PDB entry 6FLQ | electron microscopy, 3.60 A resolution | chains C and F of the 9 polymer chains in the assembly

Chain C:
Protein: DNA-directed RNA polymerase subunit beta
Organism: Escherichia coli (strain K12)
Notes: EC 2.7.7.6
UniProt: P0A8V2 (RPOB_ECOLI); numbering as in UniProt (aligned over 1-1342)
Sequence (1342 residues; row label = number of the first residue in the row):
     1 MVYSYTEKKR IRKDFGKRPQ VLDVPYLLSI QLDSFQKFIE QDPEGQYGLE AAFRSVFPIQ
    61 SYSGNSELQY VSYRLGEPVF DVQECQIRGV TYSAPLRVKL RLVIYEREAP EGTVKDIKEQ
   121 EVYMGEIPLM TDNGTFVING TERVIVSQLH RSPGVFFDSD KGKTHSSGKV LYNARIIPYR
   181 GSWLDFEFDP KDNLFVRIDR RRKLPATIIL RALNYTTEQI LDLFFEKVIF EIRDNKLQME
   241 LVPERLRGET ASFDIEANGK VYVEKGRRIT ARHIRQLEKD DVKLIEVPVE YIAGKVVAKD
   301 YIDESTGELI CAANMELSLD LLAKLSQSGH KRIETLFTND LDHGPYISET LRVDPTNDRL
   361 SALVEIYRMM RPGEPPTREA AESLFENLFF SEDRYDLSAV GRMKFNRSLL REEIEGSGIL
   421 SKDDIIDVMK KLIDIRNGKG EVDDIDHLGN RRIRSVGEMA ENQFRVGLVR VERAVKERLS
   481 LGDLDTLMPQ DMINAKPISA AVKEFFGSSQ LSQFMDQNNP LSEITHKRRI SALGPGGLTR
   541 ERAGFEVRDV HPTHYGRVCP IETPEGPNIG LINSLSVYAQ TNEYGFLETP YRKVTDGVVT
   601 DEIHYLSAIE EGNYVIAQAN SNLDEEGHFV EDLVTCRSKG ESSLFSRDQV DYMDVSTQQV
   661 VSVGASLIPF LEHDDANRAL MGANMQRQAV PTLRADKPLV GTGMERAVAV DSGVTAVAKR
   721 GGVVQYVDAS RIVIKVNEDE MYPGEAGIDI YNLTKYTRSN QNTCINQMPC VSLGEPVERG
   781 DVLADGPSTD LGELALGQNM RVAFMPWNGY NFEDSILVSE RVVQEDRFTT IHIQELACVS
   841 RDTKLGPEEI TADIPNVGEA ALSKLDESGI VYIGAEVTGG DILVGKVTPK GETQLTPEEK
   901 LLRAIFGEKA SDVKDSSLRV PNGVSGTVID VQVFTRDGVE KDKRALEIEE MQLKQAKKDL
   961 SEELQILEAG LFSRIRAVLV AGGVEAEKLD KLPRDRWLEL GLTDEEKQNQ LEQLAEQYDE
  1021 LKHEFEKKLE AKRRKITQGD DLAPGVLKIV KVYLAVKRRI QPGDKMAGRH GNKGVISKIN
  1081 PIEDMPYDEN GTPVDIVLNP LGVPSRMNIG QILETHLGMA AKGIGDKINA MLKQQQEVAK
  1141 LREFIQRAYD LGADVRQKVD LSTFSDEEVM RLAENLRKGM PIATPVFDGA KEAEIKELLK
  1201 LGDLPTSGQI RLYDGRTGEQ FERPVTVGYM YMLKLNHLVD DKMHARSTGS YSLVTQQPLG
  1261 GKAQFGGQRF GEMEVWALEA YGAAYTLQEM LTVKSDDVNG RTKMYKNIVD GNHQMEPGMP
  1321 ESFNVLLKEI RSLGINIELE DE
Disordered / not traced: 1

Chain F:
Protein: Transcription termination/antitermination protein NusA
Organism: Escherichia coli (strain K12)
UniProt: P0AFF6 (NUSA_ECOLI); residues 1-495 here = UniProt positions 1-495
Sequence (495 residues; row label = number of the first residue in the row):
     1 MNKEILAVVE AVSNEKALPR EKIFEALESA LATATKKKYE QEIDVRVQID RKSGDFDTFR
    61 RWLVVDEVTQ PTKEITLEAA RYEDESLNLG DYVEDQIESV TFDRITTQTA KQVIVQKVRE
   121 AERAMVVDQF REHEGEIITG VVKKVNRDNI SLDLGNNAEA VILREDMLPR ENFRPGDRVR
   181 GVLYSVRPEA RGAQLFVTRS KPEMLIELFR IEVPEIGEEV IEIKAAARDP GSRAKIAVKT
   241 NDKRIDPVGA CVGMRGARVQ AVSTELGGER IDIVLWDDNP AQFVINAMAP ADVASIVVDE
   301 DKHTMDIAVE AGNLAQAIGR NGQNVRLASQ LSGWELNVMT VDDLQAKHQA EAHAAIDTFT
   361 KYLDIDEDFA TVLVEEGFST LEELAYVPMK ELLEIEGLDE PTVEALRERA KNALATIAQA
   421 QEESLGDNKP ADDLLNLEGV DRDLAFKLAA RGVCTLEDLA EQGIDDLADI EGLTDEKAGA
   481 LIMAARNICW FGDEA

Interface between chain C and chain F:
Residue-residue contacts (8):
  Asp853(C) with Asp103(F); Arg104(F), hydrogen bond (side chain-backbone); Ile105(F), hydrogen bond (side chain-backbone)
  Leu901(C) with Val8(F), hydrophobic
  Leu902(C) with Lys111(F)
  Ala904(C) with Glu4(F); Val8(F), hydrophobic
  Phe906(C) with Thr107(F)
Other interface residues (no listed pair), chain C (6 interface residues in all): Glu908
Other interface residues (no listed pair), chain F (8 interface residues in all): Ala110
From the paper, about this interface:
  - interface residues, chain C: Leu901(C), Leu902(C), Phe906(C)

Overview:
6 residues of chain C and 8 residues of chain F are in contact, with 2 hydrogen bonds. Among the polar pairs
are Asp853(C)-Arg104(F) and Asp853(C)-Ile105(F). From the paper: interface residues Leu901(C), Leu902(C) and
Phe906(C).
Chain C is DNA-directed RNA polymerase subunit beta and chain F is Transcription termination/antitermination
protein NusA, both from Escherichia coli (strain K12); the structure, CryoEM structure of E.coli RNA
polymerase paused elongation complex bound to NusA, was determined by electron microscopy, deposited together
with 6FLP.
